Entry 1H4I (X-ray diffraction, 1.94 A resolution); this record covers chains A and B of the 4 polymer chains in the assembly.

# Chain A
Name: Methanol dehydrogenase subunit 1
Organism: Methylobacterium extorquens
UniProtKB: P16027 (DHM1_METEX); residues 1-599 here correspond to UniProt positions 28-626 (UniProt number = residue number + 27)
Amino-acid sequence (599 residues; numbered 1 to 599; the number before each row is that of its first residue):
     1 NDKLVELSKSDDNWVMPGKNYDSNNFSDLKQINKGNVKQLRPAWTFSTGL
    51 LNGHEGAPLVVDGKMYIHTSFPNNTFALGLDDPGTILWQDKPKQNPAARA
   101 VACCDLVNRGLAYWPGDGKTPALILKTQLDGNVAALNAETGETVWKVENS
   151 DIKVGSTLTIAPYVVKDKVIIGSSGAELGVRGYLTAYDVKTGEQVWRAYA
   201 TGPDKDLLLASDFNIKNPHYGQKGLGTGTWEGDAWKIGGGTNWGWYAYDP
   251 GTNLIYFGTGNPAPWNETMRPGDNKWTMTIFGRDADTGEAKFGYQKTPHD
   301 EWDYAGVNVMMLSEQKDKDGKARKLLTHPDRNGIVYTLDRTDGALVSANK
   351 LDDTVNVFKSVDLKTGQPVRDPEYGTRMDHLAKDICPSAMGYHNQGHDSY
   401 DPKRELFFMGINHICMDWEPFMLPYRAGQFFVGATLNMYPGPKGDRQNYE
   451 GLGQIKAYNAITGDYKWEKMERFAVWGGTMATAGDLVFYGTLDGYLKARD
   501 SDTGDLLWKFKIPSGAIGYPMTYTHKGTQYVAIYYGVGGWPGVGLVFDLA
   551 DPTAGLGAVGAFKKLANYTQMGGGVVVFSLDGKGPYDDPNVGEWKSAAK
Not modelled in the structure: 596-599
Disulfides: C103-C104, C386-C415
Bound ions: Ca2+: E177, N261 (together with pyrroloquinoline quinone)
Residues lining bound ligands: pyrroloquinoline quinone (PQQ): E55, C103, C104, V107, R109, T159, S174, G175, A176, E177, T241, W243, N261, D303, A305, R331, N394, W476, G539, W540, P541
From the paper describing this entry:
  - binding site for pyrroloquinoline quinone: E55, C103, C104, T159, S174, T241, W243, R331, N394, W476
  - contacts within the chain: D303-R331 (hydrogen bond), L40-W508 (hydrophobic contact)
  - Ca2+ coordination: E177, N261
  - catalytic residues: D303 (proposed by the authors, not directly observed)

# Chain B
Name: Methanol dehydrogenase subunit 2
Organism: Methylobacterium extorquens
Notes: EC 1.1.99.8
UniProtKB: P14775 (DHM2_METEX); residues 1-74 here correspond to UniProt positions 23-96 (UniProt number = residue number + 22)
Amino-acid sequence (74 residues; row label = number of the first residue in the row):
     1 YDGTKCKAAGNCWEPKPGFPEKIAGSKYDPKHDPKELNKQADSIKQMEER
    51 NKKRVENFKKTGKFEYDVAKISAN
Not modelled in the structure: 74
Disulfides: C6-C12

# How chain A and chain B interact
Pairs across the interface (88):
  N132(A) - Y66(B)  hydrogen bond
  V144(A) - F58(B)
  V144(A) - F64(B)
  W145(A) - F64(B)  hydrophobic
  K146(A) - R54(B)
  K146(A) - F64(B)
  K146(A) - Y66(B)
  V147(A) - N51(B)
  E148(A) - M47(B)
  E148(A) - R50(B)  salt bridge
  E148(A) - N51(B)  hydrogen bond (backbone-side chain)
  E148(A) - R54(B)  salt bridge
  E148(A) - Y66(B)
  N149(A) - M47(B)
  S150(A) - M47(B)
  D151(A) - S43(B)  hydrogen bond
  D151(A) - M47(B)
  V154(A) - Q40(B)
  G179(A) - Q40(B)  hydrogen bond (backbone-side chain)
  V180(A) - Q40(B)
  R181(A) - Q40(B)  hydrogen bond (backbone-side chain)
  Y183(A) - I44(B)  hydrophobic
  K190(A) - F58(B)
  T191(A) - V55(B)
  T191(A) - F58(B)
  G192(A) - V55(B)
  E193(A) - K52(B)  salt bridge
  E193(A) - V55(B)
  E193(A) - E56(B)
  E193(A) - K59(B)  salt bridge
  Q194(A) - E48(B)  hydrogen bond
  R197(A) - I44(B)
  R197(A) - E48(B)  salt bridge
  Y199(A) - I44(B)
  P218(A) - A9(B)
  H219(A) - A9(B)
  H219(A) - G10(B)  hydrogen bond (backbone-backbone)
  Y220(A) - G10(B)
  G221(A) - A9(B)
  L225(A) - G10(B)
  T229(A) - G10(B)
  E231(A) - K22(B)
  E231(A) - I23(B)  hydrogen bond (side chain-backbone)
  E231(A) - A24(B)  hydrogen bond (side chain-backbone)
  K236(A) - N38(B)  hydrogen bond
  K236(A) - Q40(B)  hydrogen bond (backbone-side chain)
  I237(A) - H32(B)
  I237(A) - L37(B)  hydrophobic
  I237(A) - Q40(B)
  E267(A) - K16(B)  salt bridge
  T268(A) - F19(B)
  T268(A) - I23(B)
  T268(A) - Y28(B)
  M269(A) - I23(B)
  M269(A) - P30(B)
  M269(A) - H32(B)
  P271(A) - W13(B)  hydrophobic
  P271(A) - I23(B)
  G272(A) - W13(B)
  D273(A) - G10(B)
  D273(A) - N11(B)
  D273(A) - C12(B)  hydrogen bond (side chain-backbone)
  D273(A) - W13(B)  hydrogen bond (side chain-backbone)
  K275(A) - G10(B)  hydrogen bond (side chain-backbone)
  H299(A) - Y1(B)
  H299(A) - W13(B)
  E301(A) - Y1(B)
  E301(A) - K16(B)  salt bridge
  Q367(A) - G3(B)
  Q367(A) - C12(B)
  P368(A) - D2(B)
  V369(A) - D2(B)
  R370(A) - Y1(B)
  R370(A) - D2(B)  hydrogen bond (backbone-backbone)
  R370(A) - G3(B)
  P372(A) - Y1(B)
  T376(A) - K16(B)
  R377(A) - F19(B)
  M378(A) - F19(B)
  M378(A) - Y28(B)  hydrophobic
  D379(A) - Y28(B)  hydrogen bond
  M422(A) - Y28(B)
  Y425(A) - E36(B)
  Y425(A) - Q40(B)
  R426(A) - E36(B)
  A427(A) - E36(B)  hydrogen bond (backbone-side chain)
  A427(A) - K39(B)
  F431(A) - H32(B)
Interface residues without a listed pair, chain A (56 interface residues in all): D233, R270, P298
Interface residues without a listed pair, chain B (38 interface residues in all): C6, E21, D29
From the paper, about this interface:
  - interface residues, chain A: E148(A), E193(A), K236(A), E267(A), E301(A)
  - interface residues, chain B: E48(B), R50(B), R54(B), K59(B)

# Overview
The interface between chain A and chain B involves 56 residues on one side and 38 on the other; the contacts
include 17 hydrogen bonds and 7 salt bridges. Polar contacts include E148(A)-R50(B), E148(A)-R54(B) and
E193(A)-K52(B). From the paper: the catalytic residue D303(A); a binding site for pyrroloquinoline quinone at
E55(A), C103(A) and C104(A) among others.
Chain A is Methanol dehydrogenase subunit 1 and chain B is Methanol dehydrogenase subunit 2, both from
Methylobacterium extorquens; the structure, Methylobacterium extorquens methanol dehydrogenase, was determined
by X-ray diffraction.
